1LD9 - chains A and B of the 3 polymer chains in the assembly; structure by X-ray diffraction, 2.40 A resolution.

== Chain A ==
Molecule: MHC class I H-2LD heavy chain
Organism: Mus musculus
Notes: fragment: extracellular domains
UniProtKB: P01897 (HA1L_MOUSE); residues 1-268 here correspond to UniProt positions 25-292 (UniProt number = residue number + 24)
Chain sequence (268 residues; numbered 1 to 268; the number before each row is that of its first residue):
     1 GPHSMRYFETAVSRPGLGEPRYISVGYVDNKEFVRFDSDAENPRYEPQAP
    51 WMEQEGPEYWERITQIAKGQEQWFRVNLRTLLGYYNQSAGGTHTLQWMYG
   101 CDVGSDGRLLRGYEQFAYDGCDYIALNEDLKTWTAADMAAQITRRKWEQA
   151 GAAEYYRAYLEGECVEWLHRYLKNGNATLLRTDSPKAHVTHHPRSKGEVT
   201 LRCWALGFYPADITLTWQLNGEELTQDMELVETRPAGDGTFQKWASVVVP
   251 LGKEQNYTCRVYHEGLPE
UniProt features mapped onto this chain:
  - glycosylation (N-linked (GlcNAc...) asparagine): Asn86, Asn176, Asn256
Reported in the primary citation:
  - specificity-determining residues: Asn77, Trp97, Tyr99
  - binding site for Nano-peptide: Gln70, Asn77, Tyr84, Tyr99, Phe116, Tyr123, Thr143, Lys146, Trp147, Tyr155, Tyr156

== Chain B ==
Molecule: Beta-2 microglobulin
Organism: Mus musculus
UniProtKB: P01887 (B2MG_MOUSE); residues 1-99 here correspond to UniProt positions 21-119 (UniProt number = residue number + 20)
Chain sequence (99 residues; each row starts with the number of its first residue):
     1 IQKTPQIQVYSRHPPENGKPNILNCYVTQFHPPHIEIQMLKNGKKIPKVE
    51 MSDMSFSKDWSFYILAHTEFTPTETDTYACRVKHDSMAEPKTVYWDRDM
Cystine bridges: Cys25-Cys80

== Interface between chain A and chain B ==
Residue-residue contacts - 53 pairs, chain A then chain B:
  Phe8(A) - Phe56(B)
  Thr10(A) - Phe56(B)
  Thr10(A) - Phe62(B)
  Val12(A) - Pro33(B)  hydrophobic
  Val12(A) - His34(B)
  Arg21(A) - Asp53(B)  salt bridge
  Arg21(A) - Met54(B)
  Tyr27(A) - Ser55(B)
  Arg35(A) - Asp53(B)
  Arg35(A) - Met54(B)  hydrogen bond (side chain-backbone)
  Arg35(A) - Ser55(B)
  Thr92(A) - His34(B)  hydrogen bond
  Thr94(A) - His31(B)
  Thr94(A) - Pro33(B)
  Thr94(A) - Phe62(B)
  Gln96(A) - His31(B)  hydrogen bond
  Gln96(A) - Phe56(B)
  Gln96(A) - Trp60(B)  hydrogen bond (side chain-backbone)
  Gln96(A) - Phe62(B)
  Trp97(A) - Trp60(B)
  Met98(A) - Phe56(B)  hydrophobic
  Met98(A) - Lys58(B)
  Met98(A) - Trp60(B)  hydrophobic
  Gln115(A) - Trp60(B)
  Phe116(A) - Trp60(B)
  Ala117(A) - Trp60(B)
  Gly120(A) - His31(B)
  Gly120(A) - Trp60(B)
  Cys121(A) - Ile1(B)  hydrophobic
  Asp122(A) - Trp60(B)  hydrogen bond
  His192(A) - Asp98(B)  salt bridge
  Pro193(A) - Asp98(B)
  Arg202(A) - Asp98(B)  hydrogen bond (side chain-backbone)
  Arg202(A) - Met99(B)  hydrogen bond
  Trp204(A) - Asp98(B)
  Trp204(A) - Met99(B)
  Val231(A) - Gln8(B)
  Glu232(A) - Gln8(B)
  Glu232(A) - Thr28(B)
  Arg234(A) - Gln8(B)  hydrogen bond
  Arg234(A) - Val9(B)
  Arg234(A) - Tyr10(B)
  Arg234(A) - Met99(B)
  Pro235(A) - Tyr10(B)  hydrogen bond (backbone-side chain)
  Pro235(A) - Tyr26(B)
  Ala236(A) - Arg12(B)  hydrogen bond (backbone-side chain)
  Ala236(A) - Asn24(B)
  Gly237(A) - Arg12(B)
  Asp238(A) - Arg12(B)  salt bridge
  Asp238(A) - His13(B)
  Gln242(A) - Ser11(B)
  Gln242(A) - Arg12(B)
  Trp244(A) - Met99(B)  hydrogen bond (side chain-backbone)
Also at the interface, not in a pair above, chain A (34 interface residues in all): Glu9, Ser13, Asp119, Leu206
Also at the interface, not in a pair above, chain B (27 interface residues in all): Gln29, Ser57, Asp59, Leu65, Arg97

== Overview ==
Chain A and chain B form an interface of 34 and 27 residues respectively; the contacts include 11 hydrogen
bonds and 3 salt bridges. Among the polar pairs are Arg21(A)-Asp53(B), His192(A)-Asp98(B) and
Asp238(A)-Arg12(B). The paper reports a binding site for Nano-peptide at Gln70(A), Asn77(A) and Tyr84(A) among
others; specificity determinants Asn77(A), Trp97(A) and Tyr99(A).
Chain A is MHC class I H-2LD heavy chain and chain B is Beta-2 microglobulin, both from Mus musculus; the
structure, The three-dimensional structure of an H-2LD peptide complex explains the unique interaction of ld
with BETA2M ..., was determined by X-ray diffraction.
